PDB entry 7KMU | X-ray diffraction, 1.51 A resolution | chains A and B

# Chain A (and B)
Name: Jacalin-type lectin domain-containing protein
Source organism: Musa acuminata
Notes: chain B of this document is another copy of the same molecule, construct and numbering; everything in this record applies to it too
UniProt: M0TZ81 (M0TZ81_MUSAM); residues 1-142 here correspond to UniProt positions 33-174 (UniProt number = residue number + 32)
Sequence (150 residues; row label = number of the first residue in the row):
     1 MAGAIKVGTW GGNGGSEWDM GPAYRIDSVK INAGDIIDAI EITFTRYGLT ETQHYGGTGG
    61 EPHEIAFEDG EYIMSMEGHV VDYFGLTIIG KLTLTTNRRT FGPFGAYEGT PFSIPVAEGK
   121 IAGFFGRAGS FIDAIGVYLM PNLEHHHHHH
Unresolved in the structure: 1-2, 143-150 (chain B: 1, 143-150)
Sequence notes: expression tag (143-150)
Reported in the primary citation:
  - contacts within the chain: Tyr83-Phe84 (pi stacking)

# Chain A / chain B interface
Pairs across the interface - 39 pairs, chain A then chain B:
  Gly3(A) - Glu118(B)  hydrogen bond (backbone-side chain)
  Gly3(A) - Pro141(B)
  Ala4(A) - Glu118(B)  hydrogen bond (backbone-side chain)
  Ile5(A) - Ile5(B)  hydrophobic
  Ile5(A) - Glu118(B)
  Ile5(A) - Leu139(B)  hydrophobic
  Ile5(A) - Met140(B)
  Ile5(A) - Pro141(B)
  Lys6(A) - Val116(B)
  Lys6(A) - Ala117(B)  hydrogen bond (backbone-backbone)
  Lys6(A) - Glu118(B)  hydrogen bond (backbone-backbone)
  Val7(A) - Ile114(B)  hydrophobic
  Val7(A) - Pro115(B)
  Val7(A) - Leu139(B)  hydrophobic
  Gly8(A) - Pro115(B)  hydrogen bond (backbone-backbone)
  Gly8(A) - Ala117(B)
  Thr9(A) - Pro115(B)
  Trp10(A) - Ser113(B)  hydrogen bond
  Trp10(A) - Pro115(B)
  Pro111(A) - Thr110(B)
  Pro111(A) - Pro111(B)
  Ser113(A) - Trp10(B)  hydrogen bond
  Ile114(A) - Val7(B)  hydrophobic
  Pro115(A) - Val7(B)
  Pro115(A) - Gly8(B)  hydrogen bond (backbone-backbone)
  Pro115(A) - Thr9(B)
  Pro115(A) - Trp10(B)
  Val116(A) - Lys6(B)
  Ala117(A) - Lys6(B)  hydrogen bond (backbone-backbone)
  Ala117(A) - Gly8(B)
  Glu118(A) - Ala4(B)
  Glu118(A) - Ile5(B)
  Glu118(A) - Lys6(B)  hydrogen bond (backbone-backbone)
  Leu139(A) - Ile5(B)
  Leu139(A) - Val7(B)  hydrophobic
  Leu139(A) - Leu139(B)  hydrophobic
  Met140(A) - Ile5(B)
  Pro141(A) - Gly3(B)
  Pro141(A) - Ile5(B)
Interface residues without a listed pair, chain A (21 interface residues in all): Thr110, Gly119, Phe125
Interface residues without a listed pair, chain B (21 interface residues in all): Gly119, Phe125

# Summary
Chain A and chain B each contribute 21 residues to their interface, with 10 hydrogen bonds. Polar pairs
include Gly3(A)-Glu118(B), Ala4(A)-Glu118(B) and Trp10(A)-Ser113(B). From the paper: contacts within the chain
involving Tyr83(A) and Phe84(A).
Chain A and chain B are both Jacalin-type lectin domain-containing protein (Musa acuminata); the structure,
Structure of WT Malaysian Banana Lectin, was determined by X-ray diffraction, deposited together with 7KMV.
